8XWF - chains D and R of the 3 polymer chains in the assembly; structure by electron microscopy, 3.65 A resolution.

# Chain D
Molecule: C-X-C motif chemokine 3
Source organism: Homo sapiens
UniProt: P19876 (CXCL3_HUMAN); residues 1-73 here correspond to UniProt positions 35-107 (UniProt number = residue number + 34)
Chain sequence (73 residues; numbered 1 to 73; the number before each row is that of its first residue):
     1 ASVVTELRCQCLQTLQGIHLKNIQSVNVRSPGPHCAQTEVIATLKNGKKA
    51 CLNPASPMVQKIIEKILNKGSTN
Unresolved in the structure: 68-73
Disulfides: Cys9-Cys35, Cys11-Cys51

# Chain R
Molecule: C-X-C chemokine receptor type 2
Source organism: Homo sapiens
UniProt: P25025 (CXCR2_HUMAN); numbering as in UniProt (aligned over 2-360)
Chain sequence (416 residues; numbered -55 to 360; the number before each row is that of its first residue; numbers below 1 keep their minus sign (Met-55 is residue -55)):
   -55 MGKTIIALSYIFCLVFADYKDDDDAANFTPVNGSSGNQSVRLVTSSSLEV
    -5 LFQGPGSEDFNMESDSFEDFWKGEDLSNYSYSSTLPPFLLDAAPCEPESL
    45 EINKYFVVIIYALVFLLSLLGNSLVMLVILYSRVGRSVTDVYLLNLALAD
    95 LLFALTLPIWAASKVNGWIFGTFLCKVVSLLKEVNFYSGILLLACISVDR
   145 YLAIVHATRTLTQKRYLVKFICLSIWGLSLLLALPVLLFRRTVYSSNVSP
   195 ACYEDMGNNTANWRMLLRILPQSFGFIVPLLIMLFCYGFTLRTLFKAHMG
   245 QKHRAMRVIFAVVLIFLLCWLPYNLVLLADTLMRTQVIQETCERRNHIDR
   295 ALDATEILGILHSCLNPLIYAFIGQKFRHGLLKILAIHGLISKDSLPKDS
   345 RPSFVGSSSGHTSTTL
Unresolved in the structure: -55 to 32, 331-360
Construct notes: initiating methionine (-55); expression tag (-54 to 1)
Swiss-Prot annotation at these positions:
  - site: Asp35, Ala36 (Microbial infection: Cleavage)
  - modified residue (Phosphoserine): Ser347, Ser351, Ser352, Ser353
  - glycosylation: Asn22 (N-linked (GlcNAc...) asparagine)
Disulfides: Cys39-Cys286, Cys119-Cys196

# Chain D / chain R interface
Contacting residue pairs - 44 pairs, chain D then chain R:
  Ala1(D) - Ser43(R)  hydrogen bond (backbone-side chain)
  Ser2(D) - Ser43(R)
  Ser2(D) - Asn191(R)  hydrogen bond (side chain-backbone)
  Ser2(D) - Val192(R)
  Ser2(D) - Ser193(R)  hydrogen bond (backbone-side chain)
  Val3(D) - Lys108(R)
  Val3(D) - Gly111(R)
  Val3(D) - Ser193(R)
  Val4(D) - Val192(R)  hydrophobic
  Val4(D) - Asp293(R)
  Thr5(D) - Tyr197(R)
  Glu6(D) - Tyr197(R)
  Glu6(D) - Arg208(R)  salt bridge
  Glu6(D) - Arg212(R)  salt bridge
  Glu6(D) - Leu271(R)
  Glu6(D) - Asp274(R)
  Glu6(D) - Arg278(R)  salt bridge
  Glu6(D) - Leu296(R)
  Leu7(D) - Tyr197(R)
  Leu7(D) - Arg278(R)  hydrogen bond (backbone-side chain)
  Arg8(D) - Asp274(R)  salt bridge
  Arg8(D) - Arg278(R)
  Arg8(D) - Asp293(R)  salt bridge
  Gln10(D) - Pro38(R)
  Gln10(D) - Cys39(R)
  Gln10(D) - Asn191(R)  hydrogen bond
  Gln13(D) - Leu33(R)
  Gln13(D) - Ala36(R)
  Leu15(D) - Leu33(R)
  Leu15(D) - Leu34(R)  hydrophobic
  Leu15(D) - Ala36(R)
  Pro31(D) - Asn202(R)
  Pro33(D) - Val187(R)  hydrophobic
  Pro33(D) - Tyr197(R)
  Pro33(D) - Glu198(R)
  Pro33(D) - Asp199(R)
  Pro33(D) - Thr204(R)
  His34(D) - Val187(R)
  His34(D) - Tyr188(R)
  His34(D) - Ser189(R)  hydrogen bond
  Ile41(D) - Pro38(R)  hydrophobic
  Lys49(D) - Ala37(R)
  Lys49(D) - Pro38(R)
  Cys51(D) - Pro38(R)  hydrophobic
Other interface residues (no listed pair), chain D (22 interface residues in all): Leu12, Gly32, Cys35, Ala36, Ala50
Other interface residues (no listed pair), chain R (39 interface residues in all): Pro41, Ser107, Val109, Asn110, Arg185, Ala195, Gly201, Asn203, Met277, Glu284, Thr285, Arg289

# Summary
22 residues of chain D face 39 of chain R across their interface, with 6 hydrogen bonds and 5 salt bridges.
Polar contacts include Glu6(D)-Arg208(R), Glu6(D)-Arg212(R) and Glu6(D)-Arg278(R).
Here chain D is C-X-C motif chemokine 3 and chain R is C-X-C chemokine receptor type 2, both from Homo
sapiens. Entry 8XWF (Structure of CXCR2 bound to CXCL3 (Ligand-receptor focused map)) was determined by
electron microscopy, deposited together with 8XVU, 8XWA, 8XWM, 8XWN, 8XWS, 8XWV and 6 further entries.
